PDB entry 5W1F | X-ray diffraction, 2.60 A resolution | chains A and C of the 4 polymer chains in the assembly

[Chain A (and C)]
Name: Protein S100-A8
From: Homo sapiens
Notes: chain C of this document is another copy of the same molecule, construct and numbering; everything in this record applies to it too
Reference sequence: P05109 (S10A8_HUMAN); residues 1-93 here = UniProt positions 1-93
Sequence (93 residues; numbered 1 to 93; the number before each row is that of its first residue):
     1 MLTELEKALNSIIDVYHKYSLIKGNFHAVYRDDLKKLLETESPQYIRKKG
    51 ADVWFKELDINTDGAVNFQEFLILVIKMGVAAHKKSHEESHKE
Disordered / not traced: 88-93 (chain C: 89-93)
Sequence notes: engineered mutation Ser42 (Cys in P05109)
Curated features (UniProtKB/Swiss-Prot):
  - binding site (Zn(2+)): His17, His27, His83, His87
  - binding site (Ca(2+)): Asp33, Asp59, Asn61, Asp63, Glu70
Metal / ion sites: Ni2+: His17, His27 (shared with 4 residues of chain B); Na+: Ser20, Lys23, Asn25, Ala28; Ca2+: Asp59, Asn61, Asp63, Ala65, Glu70
From the paper describing this entry:
  - Ni2+ coordination: His17, His27, His83, His87

[Interface between chain A and chain C]
Residue-residue contacts - 13 pairs, chain A then chain C:
  Ile60(A) with Ile73(C), hydrophobic; Ile76(C), hydrophobic; Lys77(C)
  Asn61(A) with Ile76(C); Val80(C)
  Thr62(A) with Val80(C)
  Ile73(A) with Ile60(C), hydrophobic; Ile73(C), hydrophobic
  Ile76(A) with Ile60(C), hydrophobic; Asn61(C)
  Lys77(A) with Ile60(C)
  Val80(A) with Asn61(C); Thr62(C)

[In short]
Chain A and chain C each contribute 7 residues to their interface. His17(A) and His27(A) coordinate Ni2+. The
Na+ site is built by Ser20(A), Lys23(A), Asn25(A) and Ala28(A). From UniProt: 4 Zn2+-binding residues and 5
Ca2+-binding residues on chain A. From the paper: Ni2+ coordination by His17(A), His27(A) and His83(A) among
others.
Both chains are Protein S100-A8 (Homo sapiens). Entry 5W1F (Crystal structure of Ni(II)- and Ca(II)-bound
human calprotectin) was determined by X-ray diffraction.
